5FGO - chains A and B; structure by X-ray diffraction, 2.60 A resolution.

== Chain A ==
Name: CG1507-PB, isoform B
Organism: Drosophila melanogaster
Reference sequence: Q9V4D9 (Q9V4D9_DROME); residues 185-260 here correspond to UniProt positions 186-261 (UniProt number = residue number + 1)
Chain sequence (81 residues; each row starts with the number of its first residue; note: 1 number in that range is skipped by the numbering (no residue carries it; nothing is unmodelled there)):
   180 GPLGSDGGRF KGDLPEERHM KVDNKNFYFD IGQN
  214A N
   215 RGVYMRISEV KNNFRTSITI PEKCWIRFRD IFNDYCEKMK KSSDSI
Unresolved in the structure: 180-193, 256-260
Sequence notes: expression tag (180-184)
Modified residues: Mse-199 (selenomethionine; parent Met); Mse-219 (selenomethionine; parent Met); Mse-253 (selenomethionine; parent Met)

== Chain B ==
Name: CG1507-PB, isoform B
Organism: Drosophila melanogaster
Reference sequence: Q9V4D9 (Q9V4D9_DROME); residues 185-260 here correspond to UniProt positions 186-261 (UniProt number = residue number + 1)
Chain sequence (81 residues; each row starts with the number of its first residue):
   180 GPLGSDGGRF KGDLPEERHM KVDNKNFYFD IGQNNRGVYM RISEVKNNFR TSITIPEKCW
   240 IRFRDIFNDY CEKMKKSSDS I
Unresolved in the structure: 180-190, 256-260
Sequence notes: expression tag (180-184)
Modified residues: Mse-199 (selenomethionine; parent Met); Mse-219 (selenomethionine; parent Met); Mse-253 (selenomethionine; parent Met)

== Interface between chain A and chain B ==
Pairs across the interface (80):
  Glu-195(A) with Lys-252(B), salt bridge
  Glu-196(A) with Tyr-249(B)
  Arg-197(A) with Ile-245(B); Asp-248(B), salt bridge; Tyr-249(B)
  Mse-199(A) with Cys-238(B), hydrophobic; Arg-241(B); Phe-242(B), hydrophobic
  Lys-200(A) with Arg-241(B)
  Val-201(A) with Lys-237(B); Cys-238(B), hydrophobic
  Asp-202(A) with Lys-237(B), salt bridge
  Lys-204(A) with Thr-233(B), hydrogen bond (side chain-backbone)
  Phe-206(A) with Thr-233(B)
  Phe-208(A) with Phe-242(B), hydrophobic; Ile-245(B), hydrophobic; Tyr-249(B)
  Ile-210(A) with Tyr-249(B), hydrophobic
  Arg-215(A) with Asp-202(B), salt bridge
  Mse-219(A) with Phe-246(B), hydrophobic
  Ile-221(A) with Ile-232(B); Phe-246(B), hydrophobic
  Glu-223(A) with Ile-232(B); Thr-233(B), hydrogen bond (side chain-backbone)
  Lys-225(A) with Arg-215(B)
  Thr-230(A) with Thr-230(B); Ser-231(B), hydrogen bond (side chain-backbone); Ile-232(B)
  Ser-231(A) with Thr-230(B)
  Ile-232(A) with Ile-221(B); Glu-223(B); Ile-232(B), hydrophobic
  Thr-233(A) with Lys-204(B), hydrogen bond (backbone-side chain); Phe-206(B); Glu-223(B), hydrogen bond (backbone-side chain)
  Ile-234(A) with Phe-206(B), hydrophobic
  Pro-235(A) with Val-201(B), hydrophobic; Asp-202(B)
  Glu-236(A) with Mse-253(B); Lys-254(B), salt bridge
  Lys-237(A) with Val-201(B); Asp-202(B), salt bridge
  Cys-238(A) with Mse-199(B)
  Trp-239(A) with Tyr-249(B); Cys-250(B); Mse-253(B), hydrophobic
  Arg-241(A) with Arg-197(B); Mse-199(B)
  Phe-242(A) with Mse-199(B), hydrophobic; Phe-208(B), hydrophobic; Ile-221(B), hydrophobic; Phe-246(B), hydrophobic
  Arg-243(A) with Arg-243(B); Phe-246(B); Asn-247(B), hydrogen bond; Cys-250(B)
  Ile-245(A) with Arg-197(B); Mse-199(B), hydrophobic; Phe-208(B), hydrophobic
  Phe-246(A) with Mse-219(B), hydrophobic; Ile-234(B), hydrophobic; Trp-239(B); Phe-242(B), hydrophobic; Arg-243(B)
  Asn-247(A) with Arg-243(B), hydrogen bond
  Asp-248(A) with Arg-197(B), salt bridge
  Tyr-249(A) with Pro-194(B), hydrophobic; Glu-195(B), hydrogen bond (side chain-backbone); Glu-196(B); Arg-197(B), hydrogen bond (side chain-backbone); Phe-208(B), hydrogen bond (side chain-backbone); Ile-210(B), hydrophobic; Mse-219(B), hydrophobic; Trp-239(B)
  Cys-250(A) with Trp-239(B); Arg-243(B)
  Lys-252(A) with Pro-194(B)
  Mse-253(A) with Glu-236(B); Ile-240(B), hydrophobic
  Lys-254(A) with Gly-191(B)
Interface residues without a listed pair, chain A (41 interface residues in all): Pro-194, Val-217, Ile-240
Interface residues without a listed pair, chain B (40 interface residues in all): His-198, Pro-235

== In short ==
Chain A and chain B form an interface of 41 and 40 residues respectively; the contacts include 10 hydrogen
bonds and 7 salt bridges. Polar pairs include Glu-195(A)/Lys-252(B), Arg-197(A)/Asp-248(B) and
Asp-202(A)/Lys-237(B).
Both chains are CG1507-PB, isoform B (Drosophila melanogaster). Entry 5FGO (Crystal structure of D.
melanogaster Pur-alpha repeat III) was determined by X-ray diffraction together with 5FGP from the same study.
